Entry 7V07 (electron microscopy, 2.80 A resolution); this record covers chains C and E of the 4 polymer chains in the assembly.

# Chain C (and E)
Name: Band 3 anion transport protein
Source organism: Homo sapiens
Notes: chain E of this document is another copy of the same molecule, construct and numbering; everything in this record applies to it too
Reference sequence: P02730 (B3AT_HUMAN); residues 1-911 here = UniProt positions 1-911
Chain sequence (911 residues; each row starts with the number of its first residue):
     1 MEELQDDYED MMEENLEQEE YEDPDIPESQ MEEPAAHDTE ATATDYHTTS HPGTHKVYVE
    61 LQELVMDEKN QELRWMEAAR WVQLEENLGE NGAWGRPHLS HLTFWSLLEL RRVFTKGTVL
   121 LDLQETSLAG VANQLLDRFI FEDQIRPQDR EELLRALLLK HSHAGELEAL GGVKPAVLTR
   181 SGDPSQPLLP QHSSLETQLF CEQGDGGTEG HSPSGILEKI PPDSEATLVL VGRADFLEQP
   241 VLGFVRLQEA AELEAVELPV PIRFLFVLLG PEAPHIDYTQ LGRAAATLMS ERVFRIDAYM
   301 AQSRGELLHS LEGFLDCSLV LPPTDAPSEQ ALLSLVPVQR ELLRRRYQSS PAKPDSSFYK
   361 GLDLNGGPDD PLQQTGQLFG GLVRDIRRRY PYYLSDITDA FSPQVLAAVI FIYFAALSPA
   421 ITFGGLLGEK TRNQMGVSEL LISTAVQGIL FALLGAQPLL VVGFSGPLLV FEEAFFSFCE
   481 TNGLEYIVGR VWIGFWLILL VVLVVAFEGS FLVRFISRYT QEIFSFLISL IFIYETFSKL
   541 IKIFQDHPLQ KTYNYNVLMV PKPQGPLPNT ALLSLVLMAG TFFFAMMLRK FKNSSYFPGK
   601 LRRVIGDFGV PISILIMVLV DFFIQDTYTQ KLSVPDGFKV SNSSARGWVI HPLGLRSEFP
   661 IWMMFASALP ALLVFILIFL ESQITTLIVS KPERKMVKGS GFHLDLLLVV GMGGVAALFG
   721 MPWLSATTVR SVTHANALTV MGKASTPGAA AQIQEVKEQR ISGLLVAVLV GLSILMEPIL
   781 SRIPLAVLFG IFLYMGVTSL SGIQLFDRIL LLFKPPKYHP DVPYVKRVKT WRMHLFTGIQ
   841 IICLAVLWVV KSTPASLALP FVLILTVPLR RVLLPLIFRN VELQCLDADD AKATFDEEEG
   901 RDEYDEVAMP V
Not modelled in the structure: 1-370, 744-750, 895-911
Covalent attachments: glycan linked to Asn642
Residues lining bound ligands:
  - PIO ([(2R)-2-octanoyloxy-3-[oxidanyl-[(1R,2R,3S,4R,5R,6S)-2,3,6-tris(oxidanyl)-4,5-diphosphonooxy-cyclohexyl]oxy-phosphoryl]oxy-propyl] octanoate), molecule 1: Phe597, Pro598, Gly599, Leu601, Arg602, Arg603
  - PIO, molecule 2: Leu812, Phe813, Lys814, Pro815, Pro816, Lys817, Tyr818
  - diundecyl phosphatidyl choline (PLC), molecule 1: Phe537, Leu540, Ile541, Phe544, Gln545, Pro548, Leu549, Leu575, Met578, Ala579, Leu793
  - diundecyl phosphatidyl choline (PLC), molecule 2: Val576, Met617, Val620, Ile624
Curated features (UniProtKB/Swiss-Prot):
  - region: Glu13 to Met31 (Microbial infection: Interaction with P.falciparum (isolate K1) FBPA), Ala176 to Ser185 (Interaction with ANK1)
  - site: Lys590 (Important for anion transport), Glu681 (Important for anion-proton cotransport)
  - modified residue: Met1 (N-acetylmethionine), Tyr8 (Phosphotyrosine), Tyr21 (Phosphotyrosine), Tyr46 (Phosphotyrosine), Ser185 (Phosphoserine), Ser350 (Phosphoserine), Tyr359 (Phosphotyrosine), Tyr904 (Phosphotyrosine)
  - lipidation: Cys843 (S-palmitoyl cysteine)
  - glycosylation: Asn642 (N-linked (GlcNAc...) (complex) asparagine)
  - natural variant: Glu40 (E40K: Found in patients with hemolytic anemia; uncertain significance), Lys56 (K56E: In Di(a)/Memphis-II antigen), Glu90 (E90K: In SPH4), Gly130 (G130R: In SPH4), Pro147 (P147S: In SPH4), Ala285 (A285D: In SPH4), Pro327 (P327R: In SPH4), Ala400 to Ala408 (deletion: In SAO and DRTA4), Glu429 (E429D: In NFLD+ antigen), Arg432 (R432W: In ELO antigen), Thr444 (T444N: In DRTA4), Gly455 (G455E: In SPH4; G455R: In SPH4), 40 further natural variant entries in UniProt
  - mutagenesis: Glu85 (E85A/R: Impairs expression at the cell membrane), Arg283 (R283A/E/S: Impairs expression at the cell membrane), Asn642 (N642D: Loss of N-glycosylation site), Glu681 (E681Q: Impairs expression at the cell membrane)
Reported in the primary citation:
  - post-translational modification sites: Tyr8 (citing earlier work)

# Interface between chain C and chain E
Contacting residue pairs (51):
  Leu549(C) - Asn569(E)
  Leu549(C) - Ile624(E)  hydrophobic
  Leu549(C) - Asp626(E)
  Leu549(C) - Thr627(E)
  Gln550(C) - Asn569(E)
  Gln550(C) - Asp626(E)
  Lys551(C) - Gln625(E)  hydrogen bond (side chain-backbone)
  Lys551(C) - Asp626(E)  salt bridge
  Thr552(C) - Tyr555(E)
  Tyr553(C) - Asn569(E)  hydrogen bond
  Tyr555(C) - Thr552(E)
  Pro568(C) - Lys551(E)
  Pro568(C) - Tyr553(E)  hydrophobic
  Pro568(C) - Asn569(E)
  Asn569(C) - Leu549(E)
  Asn569(C) - Gln550(E)
  Asn569(C) - Tyr553(E)  hydrogen bond
  Asn569(C) - Pro568(E)
  Asn569(C) - Asn569(E)  hydrogen bond (backbone-side chain)
  Asn569(C) - Leu572(E)
  Leu572(C) - Asn569(E)
  Leu572(C) - Leu572(E)  hydrophobic
  Leu572(C) - Leu573(E)
  Leu573(C) - Leu572(E)
  Leu575(C) - Val576(E)  hydrophobic
  Val576(C) - Leu575(E)  hydrophobic
  Val576(C) - Val576(E)  hydrophobic
  Ser595(C) - Lys814(E)
  Ser595(C) - Pro815(E)
  Ser595(C) - Tyr818(E)
  Tyr596(C) - Leu810(E)
  Tyr596(C) - Phe813(E)
  Tyr596(C) - Lys814(E)  hydrogen bond
  Phe597(C) - Phe813(E)  hydrogen bond (backbone-backbone)
  Phe597(C) - Pro815(E)
  Arg602(C) - Pro815(E)
  Arg602(C) - Tyr818(E)
  Ile624(C) - Leu549(E)  hydrophobic
  Asp626(C) - Leu549(E)
  Asp626(C) - Gln550(E)
  Asp626(C) - Lys551(E)
  Thr627(C) - Leu549(E)
  Leu810(C) - Tyr596(E)
  Phe813(C) - Tyr596(E)
  Phe813(C) - Phe597(E)  hydrogen bond (backbone-backbone)
  Lys814(C) - Ser595(E)  hydrogen bond
  Lys814(C) - Tyr596(E)
  Pro815(C) - Ser595(E)
  Pro815(C) - Phe597(E)
  Pro815(C) - Arg602(E)
  Tyr818(C) - Ser595(E)
Also at the interface, not in a pair above, chain C (26 interface residues in all): Pro598, Gln625
Also at the interface, not in a pair above, chain E (26 interface residues in all): Pro598

# In short
Chain C and chain E each contribute 26 residues to their interface; the contacts include 8 hydrogen bonds and
1 salt bridge. Polar pairs include Lys551(C)-Asp626(E), Lys551(C)-Gln625(E) and Tyr553(C)-Asn569(E). Bound to
chain C: diundecyl phosphatidyl choline and compound PIO. From UniProt: 4 mutagenesis sites on chain C. The
paper reports a modification site at Tyr8(C).
Both chains are Band 3 anion transport protein (Homo sapiens). Entry 7V07 (Band 3-I-TM local refinement from
erythrocyte ankyrin-1 complex consensus reconstruction) was determined by electron microscopy, deposited
together with 7UZ3, 7UZQ, 7UZU, 7V0K, 7V0M, 7V0S and 10 further entries.
